Entry 8XJK (electron microscopy, 2.63 A resolution); this record covers chains B and C of the 5 polymer chains in the assembly.

Chain B:
Name: Guanine nucleotide-binding protein G(I)/G(S)/G(T) subunit beta-1
Organism: Homo sapiens
UniProt: P62873 (GBB1_HUMAN); numbering as in UniProt (aligned over 2-340)
Amino-acid sequence (376 residues; row label = number of the first residue in the row; numbers below 1 keep their minus sign (Met-9 is residue -9)):
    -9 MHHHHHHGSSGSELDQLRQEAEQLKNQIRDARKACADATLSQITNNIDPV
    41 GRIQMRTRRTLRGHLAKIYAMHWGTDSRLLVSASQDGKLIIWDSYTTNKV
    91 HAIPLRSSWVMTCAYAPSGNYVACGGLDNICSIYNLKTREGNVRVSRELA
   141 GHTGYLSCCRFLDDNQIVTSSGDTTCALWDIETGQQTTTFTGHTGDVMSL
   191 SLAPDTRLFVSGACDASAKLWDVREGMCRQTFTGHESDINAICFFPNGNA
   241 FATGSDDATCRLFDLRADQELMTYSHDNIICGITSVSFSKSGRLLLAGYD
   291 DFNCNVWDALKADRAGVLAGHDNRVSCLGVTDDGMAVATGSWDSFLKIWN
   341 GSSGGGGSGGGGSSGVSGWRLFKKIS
Disordered / not traced: -9 to 1, 344-366
Differences from the reference sequence: initiating methionine (-9); expression tag (-8 to 1, 341-366)
Curated features (UniProtKB/Swiss-Prot):
  - modified residue: Ser2 (N-acetylserine), His266 (Phosphohistidine)
  - natural variant: Leu30 (L30F: In MRD42; uncertain significance), Arg52 (R52G: In MRD42), Gly64 (G64V: In MRD42), Asp76 (D76E: In MRD42; D76G: In MRD42), Gly77 (G77S: In MRD42), Lys78 (K78R: In MRD42), Ile80 (I80N: In MRD42; I80T: In MRD42), His91 (H91R: In MRD42; uncertain significance), Ala92 (A92T: In MRD42), Pro94 (P94S: In MRD42), Leu95 (L95P: In MRD42), Arg96 (R96L: In MRD42), 5 further natural variant entries in UniProt

Chain C:
Name: Guanine nucleotide-binding protein G(I)/G(S)/G(O) subunit gamma-2
Organism: Homo sapiens
UniProt: P59768 (GBG2_HUMAN); numbering as in UniProt (aligned over 1-71)
Amino-acid sequence (71 residues; numbered 1 to 71; the number before each row is that of its first residue):
     1 MASNNTASIAQARKLVEQLKMEANIDRIKVSKAAADLMAYCEAHAKEDPL
    51 LTPVPASENPFREKKFFCAIL
Disordered / not traced: 1-5, 63-71
Curated features (UniProtKB/Swiss-Prot):
  - modified residue: Ala2 (N-acetylalanine), Cys68 (Cysteine methyl ester)
  - lipidation: Cys68 (S-geranylgeranyl cysteine)

Interface between chain B and chain C:
Contacting residue pairs - 96 pairs, chain B then chain C:
  Glu3(B) - Ile9(C)
  Glu3(B) - Arg13(C)  salt bridge
  Leu4(B) - Ser8(C)
  Leu4(B) - Ile9(C)
  Leu4(B) - Ala12(C)  hydrophobic
  Leu7(B) - Ile9(C)  hydrophobic
  Leu7(B) - Arg13(C)
  Leu7(B) - Val16(C)
  Glu10(B) - Val16(C)
  Glu10(B) - Lys20(C)
  Ala11(B) - Leu19(C)
  Leu14(B) - Val16(C)
  Leu14(B) - Leu19(C)  hydrophobic
  Leu14(B) - Lys20(C)
  Ile18(B) - Leu19(C)
  Ile18(B) - Ala23(C)  hydrophobic
  Ile18(B) - Arg27(C)
  Ala21(B) - Arg27(C)
  Arg22(B) - Arg27(C)
  Ala24(B) - Lys29(C)  hydrogen bond (backbone-side chain)
  Cys25(B) - Ile28(C)
  Cys25(B) - Lys29(C)
  Cys25(B) - Val30(C)  hydrogen bond (backbone-backbone)
  Ala26(B) - Val30(C)  hydrophobic
  Asp27(B) - Lys29(C)
  Asp27(B) - Val30(C)  hydrogen bond (side chain-backbone)
  Asp27(B) - Ser31(C)  hydrogen bond
  Ala28(B) - Val30(C)
  Ala28(B) - Ser31(C)
  Leu30(B) - Ala34(C)  hydrophobic
  Ile33(B) - Ala34(C)  hydrophobic
  Ile33(B) - Met38(C)  hydrophobic
  Thr34(B) - Met38(C)
  Ile37(B) - Met38(C)  hydrophobic
  Val40(B) - Leu51(C)  hydrophobic
  Ile43(B) - Leu50(C)
  Met45(B) - Leu50(C)  hydrophobic
  Arg48(B) - Asn59(C)
  Arg48(B) - Phe61(C)
  Arg49(B) - Pro60(C)
  Arg49(B) - Phe61(C)
  Arg49(B) - Arg62(C)
  Ser84(B) - Phe61(C)
  Tyr85(B) - Pro60(C)
  Tyr85(B) - Phe61(C)  hydrophobic
  Thr181(B) - Lys14(C)
  Cys218(B) - Gln18(C)  hydrogen bond (backbone-side chain)
  Cys218(B) - Glu22(C)
  Arg219(B) - Glu22(C)
  Gln220(B) - Ile25(C)
  Thr221(B) - Glu22(C)  hydrogen bond
  Phe235(B) - Leu37(C)  hydrophobic
  Phe235(B) - Tyr40(C)  hydrophobic
  Phe235(B) - Cys41(C)  hydrophobic
  Pro236(B) - Tyr40(C)
  Asn237(B) - Tyr40(C)
  Ala240(B) - Leu37(C)  hydrophobic
  Leu252(B) - Leu37(C)  hydrophobic
  Asp254(B) - Ala33(C)
  Arg256(B) - Asp26(C)
  Arg256(B) - Arg27(C)
  Arg256(B) - Ile28(C)  hydrogen bond (backbone-backbone)
  Arg256(B) - Asp36(C)  salt bridge
  Ala257(B) - Ile28(C)
  Ala257(B) - Ala33(C)  hydrophobic
  Asp258(B) - Ile25(C)
  Asp258(B) - Arg27(C)  salt bridge
  Gln259(B) - Val30(C)
  Leu261(B) - Val30(C)  hydrophobic
  Leu261(B) - Leu37(C)  hydrophobic
  Ser279(B) - Asp48(C)  hydrogen bond
  Lys280(B) - Glu47(C)
  Lys280(B) - Asp48(C)  hydrogen bond (backbone-side chain)
  Ser281(B) - Tyr40(C)
  Ser281(B) - Cys41(C)
  Ser281(B) - His44(C)
  Ser281(B) - Asp48(C)  hydrogen bond
  Gly282(B) - Cys41(C)
  Arg283(B) - Cys41(C)
  Leu300(B) - Cys41(C)  hydrophobic
  Asp323(B) - Pro49(C)
  Gly324(B) - Pro49(C)
  Gly324(B) - Leu50(C)
  Met325(B) - Pro49(C)  hydrophobic
  Met325(B) - Leu50(C)
  Met325(B) - Val54(C)  hydrophobic
  Met325(B) - Pro60(C)
  Ala326(B) - Phe61(C)  hydrophobic
  Ile338(B) - Phe61(C)  hydrophobic
  Asn340(B) - Asn59(C)  hydrogen bond
  Asn340(B) - Phe61(C)
  Gly341(B) - Pro53(C)
  Ser342(B) - Pro53(C)
  Ser343(B) - Pro53(C)  hydrogen bond (side chain-backbone)
  Ser343(B) - Val54(C)  hydrogen bond (side chain-backbone)
  Ser343(B) - Pro55(C)
Other interface residues (no listed pair), chain B (64 interface residues in all): Lys15, Gln17, Trp63, Ser67, Leu284, Val320, Val327, Trp339
Other interface residues (no listed pair), chain C (41 interface residues in all): Ala35, Ala45, Glu58

Summary:
64 residues of chain B face 41 of chain C across their interface; the contacts include 13 hydrogen bonds and 3
salt bridges. Polar pairs include Glu3(B)-Arg13(C), Arg256(B)-Asp36(C) and Asp258(B)-Arg27(C).
Here chain B is Guanine nucleotide-binding protein G(I)/G(S)/G(T) subunit beta-1 and chain C is Guanine
nucleotide-binding protein G(I)/G(S)/G(O) subunit gamma-2, both from Homo sapiens. Entry 8XJK (Cloprosetnol
bound Prostaglandin F2-alpha receptor-Gq Protein Complex) was determined by electron microscopy (same
publication as 8XJL, 8XJM, 8XJN and 8XJO).
